Entry 7L8Y (electron microscopy, 4.20 A resolution (low resolution: residue-level contacts below are approximate; hydrogen-bond / salt-bridge calls are withheld)); this record covers chains H and A of the 8 polymer chains in the assembly.

[Chain H]
Molecule: Rh.33311 pAbC-5 - Heavy Chain
From: Macaca mulatta
Amino-acid sequence (113 residues; row label = number of the first residue in the row; X marks 113 residues of unknown identity (built as UNK)):
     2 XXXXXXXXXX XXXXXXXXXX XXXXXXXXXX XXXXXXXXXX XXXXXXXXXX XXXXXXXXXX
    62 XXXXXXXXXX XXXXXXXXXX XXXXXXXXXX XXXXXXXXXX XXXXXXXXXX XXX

[Chain A]
Molecule: BG505 SOSIP.v5.2 N241/N289 - gp120
From: Human immunodeficiency virus 1
Amino-acid sequence (503 residues; each row starts with the number of its first residue; note: 14 numbers in that range are skipped by the numbering (no residue carries them; nothing is unmodelled there); a row labelled like 185A-185K holds insertion residues (185A, then the next letters in order); numbers below 1 keep their minus sign (Met-1 is residue -1)):
    -1 MKRGLCCVLL LCGAVFVSPS QEIHARFRRG ARAENLWVTV YYGVPVWKDA ETTLFCASDA
    59 KAYETKKHNV WATHCCVPTD PNPQEIHLEN VTEEFNMWKN NMVEQMHTDI ISLWDQSLKP
   119 CVKLTPLCVT LQCTNVTNNI TDD
   150 MRGELKNCSF NMTTELRDKK QKVYSLFYRL DVVQIN
185A-185K ENQGNRSNNSN
   189 KEYRLINCNT SAITQACPKV SFEPIPIHYC APAGFAILKC KDKKFNGTGP CTNVSTVQCT
   249 HGIKPVVSTQ LLLNGSLAEE EVIIRSENIT NNAKNILVQL NESVQINCTR PNNNTRKSIR
   309 I
   312 GPGQWFYATG DI
  323A I
   324 GDIRQAHCNV SKATWNETLG KVVKQLRKHF GNNTIIRFAN SSGGDLEVTT HSFNCGGEFF
   384 YCNTSGLFNS TWISNT
   401 SVQGSNSTGS NDSITLPCRI KQIINMWQRI GQAMYAPPIQ GVIRCVSNIT GLILTRDGGS
   461 TNSTTETFRP GGGDMRDNWR SELYKYKVVK IEPLGVAPTR CKR
Not modelled in the structure: -1 to 32, 59-65, 185A-185K, 401-412
Disulfides: Cys54-Cys73, Cys119-Cys205, Cys126-Cys196, Cys131-Cys157, Cys218-Cys247, Cys228-Cys239, Cys296-Cys331, Cys378-Cys445, Cys385-Cys418
Covalently attached groups: N-acetylglucosamine (NAG) linked to Asn88, Asn133, Asn156, Asn160, Asn197, Asn234, Asn241, Asn262, Asn276, Asn289, Asn295, Asn301, Asn332, Asn339, Asn355, Asn386, Asn392, Asn448, Asn462

[Chain H / chain A interface]
Chain A residues in contact with chain H, 14 residues: Phe353, Gly354, Asn355, Asn356, Thr357, Ile358, Arg360, Thr394, Ile396, Ser460, Asn462, Ser463, Thr464, Thr465
Interface features reported in the paper:
  - epitope / paratope residues, chain A: Gly354(A), Gly459(A)

[Summary]
No residue of chain H is in contact with chain A. N-acetylglucosamine is covalently linked to Asn88(A),
Asn133(A), Asn156(A), Asn160(A), Asn197(A) and Asn234(A) and 13 more. The paper reports epitope/paratope
residues Gly354(A) and Gly459(A).
Chain H is Rh.33311 pAbC-5 - Heavy Chain (Macaca mulatta) and chain A is BG505 SOSIP.v5.2 N241/N289 - gp120
(Human immunodeficiency virus 1); the structure, BG505 SOSIP.v5.2 N241/N289 in complex with the polyclonal Fab
pAbC-5 from animal Rh.33311 (Wk26 time point), was determined by electron microscopy together with 7L7T, 7L7U,
7L85, 7L86, 7L87, 7L88 and 15 further entries from the same study.
